PDB entry 2O7B | X-ray diffraction, 1.60 A resolution | chains A and B of the 4 polymer chains in the assembly

== Chain A (and B) ==
Protein: Putative histidine ammonia-lyase
From: Rhodobacter sphaeroides
Notes: EC 4.3.1.-; fragment: Tyrosine ammonia-lyase; chain B of this document is another copy of the same molecule, construct and numbering; everything in this record applies to it too
UniProt: Q3IWB0 (Q3IWB0_RHOS4); aligned to UniProt positions 1-523 over residues 1-523
Sequence (521 residues; each row starts with the number of its first residue; note: 2 numbers in that range are skipped by the numbering (no residue carries them; nothing is unmodelled there)):
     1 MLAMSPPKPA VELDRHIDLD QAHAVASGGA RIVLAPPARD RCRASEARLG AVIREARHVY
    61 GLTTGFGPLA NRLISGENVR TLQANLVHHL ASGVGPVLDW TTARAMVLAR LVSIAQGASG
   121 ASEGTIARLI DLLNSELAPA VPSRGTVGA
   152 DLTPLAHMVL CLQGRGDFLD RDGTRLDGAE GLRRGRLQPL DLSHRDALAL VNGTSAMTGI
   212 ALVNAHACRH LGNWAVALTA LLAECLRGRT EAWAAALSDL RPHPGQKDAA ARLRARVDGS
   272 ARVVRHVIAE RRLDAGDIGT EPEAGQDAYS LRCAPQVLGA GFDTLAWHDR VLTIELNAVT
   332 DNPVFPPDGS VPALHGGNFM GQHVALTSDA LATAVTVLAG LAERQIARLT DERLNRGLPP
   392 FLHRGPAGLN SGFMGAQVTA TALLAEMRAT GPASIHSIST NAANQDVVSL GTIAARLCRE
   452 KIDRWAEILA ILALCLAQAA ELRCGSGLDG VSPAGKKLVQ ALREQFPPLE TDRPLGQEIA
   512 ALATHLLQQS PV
Unresolved in the structure: 1-6
Modified residues: Ala149 ({2-[(1S)-1-aminoethyl]-4-methylidene-5-oxo-4,5-dihydro-1H-imidazol-1-yl}acetic acid; MDO)
UniProt features mapped onto this chain:
  - active site: Tyr60 (Proton donor/acceptor)
  - binding site (substrate): His89, Arg303, Asn432 to Gln436
  - cross-link: Ala149 (5-imidazolinone (Ala-Gly))
Covalent attachments: covalent link Ala149-Asp152
Small-molecule neighbours:
  - 4'-hydroxycinnamic acid (HC4), molecule 1: Tyr60, Phe66, Gly67, His89, Leu90, Ala149, Leu153, Phe350, Asn432, Asn435, Gln436
  - 4'-hydroxycinnamic acid (HC4), molecule 2: Met405, Gly406, Val409
Reported in the primary citation:
  - binding site for 4'-hydroxycinnamic acid: Tyr60, Phe66, Gly67, His89, Leu90, Leu153, Arg303, Asn432, Asn435, Gln436
  - specificity-determining residues: His89
  - binding site for 4'-hydroxycinnamic acid: Tyr300 (proposed by the authors, not directly observed)
  - catalytic residues: Tyr60 (citing earlier work)
  - mutagenesis - H89F: abolished catalytic activity on L-Tyr
  - mutagenesis - H89F (17-fold): increased catalytic activity on L-Phe
  - catalytic residues: Asn203 (proposed by the authors, not directly observed)

== Chain A / chain B interface ==
Residue-residue contacts (133; chain A residue first):
  Phe66(A) with Met405(B)
  Leu69(A) with Pro391(B), hydrophobic; Asn401(B); Ser402(B)
  Arg72(A) with Glu383(B), salt bridge; Pro391(B)
  Ile74(A) with Leu400(B), hydrophobic
  Asn78(A) with Leu400(B)
  Leu82(A) with Gly399(B); Leu400(B), hydrophobic
  Asn85(A) with Leu400(B), hydrogen bond (side chain-backbone); Asn401(B), hydrogen bond; Asp503(B)
  His88(A) with Asp503(B), hydrogen bond (side chain-backbone); Arg504(B); Pro505(B)
  His89(A) with Ser402(B); Gly403(B); Met405(B); Gly406(B); Asp503(B)
  Ala91(A) with Pro505(B), hydrophobic; Leu506(B), hydrogen bond (backbone-backbone); Gly507(B), hydrogen bond (backbone-backbone)
  Ser92(A) with Gly406(B), hydrogen bond (side chain-backbone); Ala407(B); Thr410(B), hydrogen bond; Gly507(B); Ile510(B)
  Gly93(A) with Gly507(B)
  Val94(A) with Leu414(B), hydrophobic; Glu458(B); Gly507(B); Ile510(B), hydrophobic
  Arg144(A) with Leu414(B); Glu417(B), salt bridge; Arg455(B)
  Gly145(A) with Thr410(B), hydrogen bond (backbone-side chain); Ala413(B)
  Thr146(A) with Ala413(B)
  Val147(A) with Val409(B), hydrophobic; Ala413(B), hydrophobic
  Leu161(A) with Pro505(B), hydrophobic
  Arg375(A) with Ile429(B); Ser430(B), hydrogen bond (side chain-backbone)
  Asp382(A) with Ala433(B)
  Glu383(A) with Arg72(B), salt bridge
  Pro391(A) with Leu69(B), hydrophobic; Arg72(B)
  Phe392(A) with Asn432(B); Ala433(B), hydrophobic
  Gly399(A) with Leu82(B)
  Leu400(A) with Asn78(B); Thr81(B); Leu82(B); Asn85(B), hydrogen bond (backbone-side chain)
  Asn401(A) with Leu69(B); Asn85(B), hydrogen bond
  Ser402(A) with Leu69(B); His89(B)
  Gly403(A) with His89(B)
  Met405(A) with Phe66(B); His89(B); Asn432(B)
  Gly406(A) with His89(B); Ser92(B), hydrogen bond (backbone-side chain)
  Ala407(A) with Ser92(B)
  Gln408(A) with Thr431(B), hydrogen bond; Asn432(B), hydrogen bond (side chain-backbone)
  Val409(A) with Val147(B), hydrophobic; Gln436(B)
  Thr410(A) with Ser92(B), hydrogen bond; Gly145(B), hydrogen bond (side chain-backbone)
  Thr412(A) with Ile429(B); Thr431(B), hydrogen bond
  Ala413(A) with Gly145(B); Thr146(B); Val147(B), hydrophobic; Ile444(B)
  Leu414(A) with Val94(B), hydrophobic; Arg144(B)
  Leu415(A) with Ile429(B), hydrophobic
  Ala416(A) with His427(B); Leu441(B), hydrophobic
  Glu417(A) with Arg144(B), salt bridge; Arg447(B), salt bridge
  Arg419(A) with His427(B), hydrogen bond (backbone-side chain); Ile429(B)
  Ala420(A) with Thr421(B); Gly422(B), hydrogen bond (backbone-backbone); His427(B); Leu448(B), hydrophobic
  Thr421(A) with Ala420(B); Thr421(B), hydrogen bond
  Gly422(A) with Ala420(B), hydrogen bond (backbone-backbone)
  His427(A) with Ala416(B); Arg419(B), hydrogen bond (side chain-backbone); Ala420(B)
  Ile429(A) with Arg375(B); Thr412(B); Leu415(B), hydrophobic; Arg419(B)
  Ser430(A) with Arg375(B), hydrogen bond (backbone-side chain)
  Thr431(A) with Gln408(B), hydrogen bond; Val409(B); Thr412(B), hydrogen bond
  Asn432(A) with Phe392(B); Met405(B); Gln408(B), hydrogen bond (backbone-side chain)
  Ala433(A) with Asp382(B); Phe392(B), hydrophobic; Gln408(B)
  Gln436(A) with Val409(B)
  Leu441(A) with Ala416(B), hydrophobic
  Ile444(A) with Ala413(B)
  Arg447(A) with Glu417(B), salt bridge
  Leu448(A) with Ala420(B), hydrophobic
  Arg455(A) with Arg144(B)
  Glu458(A) with Val94(B)
  Asp503(A) with Asn85(B); His88(B), hydrogen bond (backbone-side chain); His89(B)
  Arg504(A) with His88(B)
  Pro505(A) with His88(B); Ala91(B); Leu161(B), hydrophobic
  Leu506(A) with Ala91(B), hydrogen bond (backbone-backbone)
  Gly507(A) with Ala91(B), hydrogen bond (backbone-backbone); Ser92(B); Gly93(B); Val94(B)
  Ile510(A) with Ser92(B); Val94(B), hydrophobic
Other interface residues (no listed pair), chain A (76 interface residues in all): Gly65, Gly67, Pro68, Thr81, Thr154, Glu374, Ala398, Pro423, Ala424, Ala434, Glu451, Thr502, Ala511
Other interface residues (no listed pair), chain B (76 interface residues in all): Gly65, Gly67, Pro68, Ile74, Thr154, Glu374, Ala398, Pro423, Ala424, Ala434, Glu451, Thr502, Ala511

== Overview ==
The chain A/chain B interface involves 76 residues from each chain, with 29 hydrogen bonds and 6 salt bridges.
Polar pairs include Arg72(A)-Glu383(B), Arg144(A)-Glu417(B) and Glu417(A)-Arg447(B). Ligands of chain A:
4'-hydroxycinnamic acid. The paper reports catalytic residues Tyr60(A) and Asn203(A); H89F of chain A
abolishes catalytic activity on L-Tyr.
Chain A and chain B are both Putative histidine ammonia-lyase (Rhodobacter sphaeroides); the structure,
Tyrosine ammonia-lyase from Rhodobacter sphaeroides, complexed with coumarate, was determined by X-ray
diffraction (same publication as 2O6Y, 2O78, 2O7D and 2O7F).
